PDB entry 4OIP | X-ray diffraction, 3.40 A resolution | chains C and G of the 9 polymer chains in the assembly

# Chain C
Protein: DNA-directed RNA polymerase subunit beta
Organism: Thermus thermophilus
Notes: EC 2.7.7.6
UniProtKB: Q8RQE9 (RPOB_THET8); residue numbers follow UniProt; this construct covers 1-1119
Amino-acid sequence (1119 residues; numbered 1 to 1119; the number before each row is that of its first residue):
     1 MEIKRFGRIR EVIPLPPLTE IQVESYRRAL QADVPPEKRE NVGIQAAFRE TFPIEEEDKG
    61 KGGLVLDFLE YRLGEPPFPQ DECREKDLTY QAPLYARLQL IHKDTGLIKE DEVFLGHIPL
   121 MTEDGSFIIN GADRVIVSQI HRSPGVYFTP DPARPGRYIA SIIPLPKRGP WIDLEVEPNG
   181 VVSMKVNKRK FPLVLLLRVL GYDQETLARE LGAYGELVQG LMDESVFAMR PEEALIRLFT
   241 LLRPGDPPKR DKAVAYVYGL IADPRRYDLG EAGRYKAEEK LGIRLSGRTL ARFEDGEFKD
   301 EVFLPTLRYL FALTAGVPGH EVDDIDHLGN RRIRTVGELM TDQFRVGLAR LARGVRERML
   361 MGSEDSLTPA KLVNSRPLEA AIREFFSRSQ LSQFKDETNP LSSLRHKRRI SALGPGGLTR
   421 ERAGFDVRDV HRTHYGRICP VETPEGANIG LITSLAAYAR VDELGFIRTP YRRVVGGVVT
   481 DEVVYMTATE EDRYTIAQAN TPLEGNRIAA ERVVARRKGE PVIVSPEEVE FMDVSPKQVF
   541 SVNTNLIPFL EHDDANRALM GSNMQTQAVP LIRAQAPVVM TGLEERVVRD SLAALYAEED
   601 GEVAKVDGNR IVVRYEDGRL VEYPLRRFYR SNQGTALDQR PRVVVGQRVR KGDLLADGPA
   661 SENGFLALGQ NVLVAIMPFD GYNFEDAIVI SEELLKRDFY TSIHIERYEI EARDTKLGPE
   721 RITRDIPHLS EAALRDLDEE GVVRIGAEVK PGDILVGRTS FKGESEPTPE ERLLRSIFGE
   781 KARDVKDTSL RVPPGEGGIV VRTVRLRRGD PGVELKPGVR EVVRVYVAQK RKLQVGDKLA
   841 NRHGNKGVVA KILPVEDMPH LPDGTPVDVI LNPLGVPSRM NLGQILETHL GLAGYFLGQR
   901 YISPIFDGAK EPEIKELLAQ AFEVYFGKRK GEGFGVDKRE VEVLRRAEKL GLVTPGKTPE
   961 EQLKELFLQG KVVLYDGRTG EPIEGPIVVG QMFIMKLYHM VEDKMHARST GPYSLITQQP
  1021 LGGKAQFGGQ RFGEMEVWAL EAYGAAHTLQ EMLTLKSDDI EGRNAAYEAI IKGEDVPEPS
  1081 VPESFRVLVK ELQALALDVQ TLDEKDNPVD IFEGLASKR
Disordered / not traced: 57-62, 1119
Small-molecule neighbours: ATP (adenosine-5'-triphosphate): Arg-557, Ser-878, Arg-879

# Chain G
Molecule: 21-nt DNA strand
Sequence (21 nucleotides; row label = number of the first residue in the row):
     1 CCTGCATCCG TGAGTCGAGG G
Disordered / not traced: 1-3, 20-21

# Interface between chain C and chain G
Pairs across the interface - 6 pairs, chain C then chain G:
  Gly-1023(C) / DA18(G)  phosphate contact
  Lys-1024(C) / DA18(G)  hydrogen bond to the phosphate
  Gln-1030(C) / DG17(G)  phosphate contact
  Arg-1031(C) / DC16(G)  salt bridge to the phosphate
  Arg-1031(C) / DG17(G)  phosphate contact
  Met-1035(C) / DT15(G)  sugar contact
Other interface residues (no listed pair), chain C (6 interface residues in all): Glu-421
Other interface residues (no listed pair), chain G (5 interface residues in all): DA13

# Overview
The interface between chain C and chain G involves 6 residues on one side and 5 on the other; the contacts
include 1 hydrogen bond and 1 salt bridge. Among the polar pairs are Lys-1024(C)/DA18(G) and
Arg-1031(C)/DC16(G). Ligands of chain C: ATP.
Chain C is DNA-directed RNA polymerase subunit beta (Thermus thermophilus) and chain G is a 21-nt DNA strand;
the structure, Crystal structure of Thermus thermophilus transcription initiation complex soaked with GE23077,
ATP, and CMPcPP, was determined by X-ray diffraction (same publication as 4MQ9, 4OIN, 4OIO, 4OIQ and 4OIR).
